Entry 6BHW (X-ray diffraction, 2.21 A resolution); this record covers chains A and D of the 4 polymer chains in the assembly.

# Chain A (and D)
Molecule: Single-stranded DNA-binding protein A
From: Bacillus subtilis (strain 168)
Notes: chain D of this document is another copy of the same molecule, construct and numbering; everything in this record applies to it too
UniProt: P37455 (SSBA_BACSU); numbering as in UniProt (aligned over 1-116)
Chain sequence (119 residues; numbered -2 to 116; the number before each row is that of its first residue; numbers below 1 keep their minus sign (Gly-2 is residue -2)):
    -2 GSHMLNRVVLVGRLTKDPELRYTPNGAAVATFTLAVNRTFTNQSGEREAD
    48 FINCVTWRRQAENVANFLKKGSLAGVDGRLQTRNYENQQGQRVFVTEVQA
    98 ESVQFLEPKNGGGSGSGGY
Unresolved in the structure: 41-42, 85-90, 106-116 (chain D: -2 to -1, 37-44, 86-87, 106-116)
Sequence notes: expression tag (-2 to 0)
UniProt features mapped onto this chain:
  - modified residue: Tyr82 (Phosphotyrosine)
What the authors report for this chain:
  - self-association interface (contacts with another copy of this molecule): Arg80, Tyr82

# Interface between chain A and chain D
Contacting residue pairs - 21 pairs, chain A then chain D:
  Ser-1(A) - Phe102(D)
  Ser-1(A) - Glu104(D)
  His0(A) - Leu70(D)
  His0(A) - Gln101(D)  hydrogen bond (backbone-side chain)
  His0(A) - Phe102(D)  hydrogen bond (backbone-backbone)
  His0(A) - Leu103(D)
  Met1(A) - Gln101(D)  hydrogen bond (backbone-side chain)
  Leu2(A) - Val6(D)  hydrophobic
  Leu2(A) - Asp74(D)
  Leu2(A) - Gln101(D)
  Arg4(A) - Arg4(D)
  Arg4(A) - Asp74(D)  salt bridge
  Val6(A) - Leu2(D)  hydrophobic
  Val6(A) - Arg4(D)
  Val8(A) - Leu2(D)  hydrophobic
  Asp74(A) - Arg4(D)  salt bridge
  Glu98(A) - Arg4(D)  salt bridge
  Ser99(A) - His0(D)
  Gln101(A) - His0(D)
  Gln101(A) - Met1(D)
  Gln101(A) - Leu2(D)
Interface residues without a listed pair, chain A (15 interface residues in all): Leu7, Gly72, Val73, Val100
Interface residues without a listed pair, chain D (16 interface residues in all): Asn3, Val8, Gly72, Arg76, Glu98

# In short
15 residues of chain A and 16 residues of chain D are in contact; the contacts include 3 hydrogen bonds and 3
salt bridges. Among the polar pairs are Arg4(A)-Asp74(D), Glu98(A)-Arg4(D) and His0(A)-Gln101(D). From the
paper: a self-association interface involving Arg80(A) and Tyr82(A).
Both chains are Single-stranded DNA-binding protein A (Bacillus subtilis (strain 168)). Entry 6BHW (B.
subtilis SsbA) was determined by X-ray diffraction (same publication as 6BHX).
